Entry 6IMK (X-ray diffraction, 2.50 A resolution); this record covers chains A and D of the 4 polymer chains in the assembly.

[Chain A]
Protein: DNA ligase
From: African swine fever virus
Reference sequence: A0A0A1E0U0 (A0A0A1E0U0_ASF); numbering as in UniProt (aligned over 1-419)
Sequence (420 residues; numbered 0 to 419; the number before each row is that of its first residue; numbering starts at 0):
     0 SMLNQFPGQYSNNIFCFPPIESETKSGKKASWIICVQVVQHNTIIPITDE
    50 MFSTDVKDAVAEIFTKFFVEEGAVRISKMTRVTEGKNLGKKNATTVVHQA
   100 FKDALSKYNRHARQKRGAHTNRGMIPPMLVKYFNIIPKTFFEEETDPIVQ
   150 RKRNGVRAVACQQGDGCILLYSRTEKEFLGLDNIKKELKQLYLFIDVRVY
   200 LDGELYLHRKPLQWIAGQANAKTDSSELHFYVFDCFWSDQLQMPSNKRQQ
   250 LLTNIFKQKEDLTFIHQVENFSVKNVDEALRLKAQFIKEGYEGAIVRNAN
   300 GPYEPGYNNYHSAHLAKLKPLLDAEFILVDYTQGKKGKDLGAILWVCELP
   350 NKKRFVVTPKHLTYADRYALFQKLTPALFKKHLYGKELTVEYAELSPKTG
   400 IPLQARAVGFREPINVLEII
Unresolved in the structure: 117-119, 412-419
Differences from the reference sequence: expression tag (0)
What the authors report for this chain:
  - catalytic residues: Lys151 (by similarity / conservation)
  - mutagenesis - L402R (20-fold), Q403F (600-fold): decreased catalytic activity on DNA-CT
  - mutagenesis - L402R (20-fold), Q403F (600-fold): decreased catalytic activity on DNA-TC
  - mutagenesis - L402R (100-200-fold), Q403F (100-200-fold): decreased catalytic activity on DNA-CG
  - mutagenesis - N153D/L402R/Q403F, N153D/L211F/L402R/Q403F, L402R/Q403F: decreased catalytic activity
  - mutagenesis - L402R (100-200-fold), Q403F (100-200-fold): decreased catalytic activity on DNA-GC and DNA-CG substrates
  - mutagenesis - L402R (40-75-fold), Q403F (40-75-fold): decreased catalytic activity on DNA-AT and DNA-TA substrates

[Chain D]
Molecule: 12-nt DNA strand
Sequence (12 nucleotides; row label = number of the first residue in the row):
     1 TCCGGGATGCGG

[Chain A / chain D interface]
Residue-residue contacts - 21 pairs, chain A then chain D:
  Lys85(A) with DA7(D), phosphate contact; DT8(D), salt bridge to the phosphate
  Asn86(A) with DG6(D), phosphate contact; DA7(D), hydrogen bond to the phosphate
  Gln98(A) with DT8(D), hydrogen bond to the phosphate
  Ser105(A) with DG9(D), hydrogen bond to the phosphate
  Arg109(A) with DC10(D), phosphate contact
  Arg112(A) with DC10(D), salt bridge to the phosphate
  Gly154(A) with DG12(D), sugar contact
  Val155(A) with DG11(D), phosphate contact; DG12(D), phosphate contact
  Arg156(A) with DG12(D), hydrogen bond to the phosphate
  Ser171(A) with DG11(D), hydrogen bond to the phosphate
  Arg172(A) with DG11(D), phosphate contact; DG12(D), salt bridge to the phosphate
  Thr173(A) with DG11(D), hydrogen bond to the phosphate
  Lys175(A) with DC10(D), salt bridge to the phosphate
  Leu211(A) with DG12(D), sugar contact
  Asn219(A) with DC10(D), base contact; DG11(D), hydrogen bond to the sugar
  Gln403(A) with DG12(D), sugar contact
Also at the interface, not in a pair above, chain A (18 interface residues in all): Asp102, Ala215

[Overview]
Chain A and chain D form an interface of 18 and 7 residues respectively, with 7 hydrogen bonds and 4 salt
bridges. Polar contacts include Asn219(A)-DG11(D), Asn86(A)-DA7(D) and Gln98(A)-DT8(D). From the paper: the
catalytic residue Lys151(A); N153D/L402R/Q403F, N153D/L211F/L402R/Q403F and L402R/Q403F of chain A reduce
catalytic activity; 5 substitutions were tested in all.
Chain A is DNA ligase (African swine fever virus) and chain D is a 12-nt DNA strand; the structure, The
crystal structure of AsfvLIG:CG complex, was determined by X-ray diffraction, deposited together with 6IML and
6IMN.
